Entry 7QVE (electron microscopy, 3.30 A resolution); this record covers chains q and e of the 28 polymer chains in the assembly.

== Chain q ==
Molecule: Proteasome subunit beta
Organism: Spinacia oleracea
Reference sequence: A0A0K9S024 (A0A0K9S024_SPIOL); residue numbers follow UniProt; this construct covers 1-204
Amino-acid sequence (204 residues; each row starts with the number of its first residue):
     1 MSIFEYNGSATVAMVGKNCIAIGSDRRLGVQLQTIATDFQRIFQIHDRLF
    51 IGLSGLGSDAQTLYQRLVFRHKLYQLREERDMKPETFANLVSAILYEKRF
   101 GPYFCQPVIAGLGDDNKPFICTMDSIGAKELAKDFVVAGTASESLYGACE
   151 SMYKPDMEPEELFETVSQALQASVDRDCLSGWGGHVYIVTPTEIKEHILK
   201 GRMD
Unresolved in the structure: 1

== Chain e ==
Molecule: Proteasome subunit beta type-5
Organism: Spinacia oleracea
Notes: EC 3.4.25.1
Reference sequence: O24361 (PSB5_SPIOL); numbering as in UniProt (aligned over 1-272)
Amino-acid sequence (272 residues; numbered 1 to 272; the number before each row is that of its first residue):
     1 MKLDTSGLESTAPIFRRSDFVFDGLQMTPSFDLPNPTDFDGFQKEAVQMV
    51 KPAKGTTTLAFIFKHGVMVAADSRASMGGYISSQSVKKIIEINPYMLGTM
   101 AGGAADCQFWHRNLGIKCRLHELANKRRISVTGASKLLANILYNYRGMGL
   151 SVGTMIAGWDETGPGLYYVDSEGGRLKGMRFSVGSGSPYAYGVLDNGYKY
   201 DMTVEEASELARRAIYHATYRDGASGGVVSVYHVGPDGWKKVTGDDVGDL
   251 HFQYYPVVPATVEQEMVEVVGA
Unresolved in the structure: 1-55, 259-272

== Interface between chain q and chain e ==
Residue-residue contacts (36; chain q residue first):
  Leu32(q) with Arg221(e); Asp222(e); Gly223(e); Ala224(e)
  Gln33(q) with Tyr189(e), hydrogen bond; Arg221(e)
  Thr34(q) with Tyr220(e); Arg221(e), hydrogen bond (backbone-side chain)
  Ile35(q) with Arg221(e)
  Thr37(q) with Tyr220(e)
  Ser144(q) with Tyr80(e)
  Asp175(q) with Ile81(e)
  Arg176(q) with Tyr80(e); Ile81(e), hydrogen bond (side chain-backbone); Ser82(e), hydrogen bond (side chain-backbone)
  Asp177(q) with Gly79(e); Ile81(e)
  Cys178(q) with Gly79(e), hydrogen bond (backbone-backbone); Ile81(e), hydrophobic; Gly223(e)
  Trp182(q) with Tyr220(e), hydrogen bond (side chain-backbone)
  Lys200(q) with Phe252(e)
  Gly201(q) with Phe252(e)
  Arg202(q) with Gln84(e); Gly227(e); Asp246(e), salt bridge; Gly248(e)
  Met203(q) with Tyr220(e); Val247(e); His251(e)
  Asp204(q) with Arg74(e), salt bridge; Thr219(e); Asp222(e); Ser225(e); Gly227(e), hydrogen bond (side chain-backbone); Val247(e)
Other interface residues (no listed pair), chain q (17 interface residues in all): Leu179
Other interface residues (no listed pair), chain e (23 interface residues in all): Gly78, Ser83, Gly226

== Summary ==
17 residues of chain q face 23 of chain e across their interface; the contacts include 7 hydrogen bonds and 2
salt bridges. Polar pairs include Arg202(q)-Asp246(e), Asp204(q)-Arg74(e) and Gln33(q)-Tyr189(e).
Chain q is Proteasome subunit beta and chain e is Proteasome subunit beta type-5, both from Spinacia oleracea;
the structure, Spinach 20S proteasome, was determined by electron microscopy.
